PDB entry 7QIK | X-ray diffraction, 2.01 A resolution | chains B and E of the 4 polymer chains in the assembly

[Chain B]
Protein: 14-3-3 protein sigma
From: Homo sapiens
UniProt: P31947 (1433S_HUMAN); residue numbers follow UniProt; this construct covers 1-231
Chain sequence (234 residues; row label = number of the first residue in the row; numbers below 1 keep their minus sign (Gly-2 is residue -2)):
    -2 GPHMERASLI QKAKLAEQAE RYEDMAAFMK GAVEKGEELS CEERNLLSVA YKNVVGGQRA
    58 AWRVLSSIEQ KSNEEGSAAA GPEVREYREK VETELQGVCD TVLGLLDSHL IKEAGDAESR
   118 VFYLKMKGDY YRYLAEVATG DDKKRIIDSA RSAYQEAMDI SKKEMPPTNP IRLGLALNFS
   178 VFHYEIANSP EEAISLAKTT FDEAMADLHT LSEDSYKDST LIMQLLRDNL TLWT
Unresolved in the structure: -2 to -1, 71-77
Differences from the reference sequence: expression tag (-2 to 0); engineered mutation Ala75 (Glu in P31947), Ala76 (Glu in P31947), Ala77 (Lys in P31947)
UniProt features mapped onto this chain:
  - site (Interaction with phosphoserine on interacting protein): Arg56, Arg129
  - modified residue (Phosphoserine): Ser5, Ser74

[Chain E]
Protein: Ser-ser-arg-asn-sep-thr-pro-gly
Chain sequence (8 residues; row label = number of the first residue in the row):
   193 SSRNSTPG
Modified residues: Ser197 (phosphoserine; SEP)
Reported in the primary citation:
  - post-translational modification sites: Ser197 (citing earlier work)

[Interface between chain B and chain E]
Residue-residue contacts (26):
  Ser45(B) with Gly200(E)
  Lys49(B) with Ser197(E); Thr198(E)
  Arg56(B) with Arg195(E); Ser197(E)
  Lys122(B) with Thr198(E), hydrogen bond; Gly200(E)
  Arg129(B) with Arg195(E); Ser197(E)
  Tyr130(B) with Ser197(E)
  Gly171(B) with Thr198(E)
  Leu174(B) with Asn196(E); Ser197(E); Thr198(E)
  Asn175(B) with Ser197(E); Thr198(E), hydrogen bond (side chain-backbone)
  Val178(B) with Arg195(E); Asn196(E)
  Glu182(B) with Arg195(E), salt bridge
  Leu222(B) with Asn196(E)
  Asp225(B) with Asn196(E)
  Asn226(B) with Arg195(E); Asn196(E), hydrogen bond (side chain-backbone)
  Leu229(B) with Ser193(E); Ser194(E); Arg195(E)
Interface residues without a listed pair, chain B (17 interface residues in all): Glu133, Trp230
Interface residues without a listed pair, chain E (8 interface residues in all): Pro199
The authors on this interface:
  - specific contacts: Lys122(B)-Thr198(E) (hydrogen bond), Asn196(E)-Asn226(B) (hydrogen bond)
  - interface residues, chain B: Asn226(B)

[Overview]
Chain B and chain E form an interface of 17 and 8 residues respectively; the contacts include 3 hydrogen bonds
and 1 salt bridge. Among the polar pairs are Glu182(B)-Arg195(E), Lys122(B)-Thr198(E) and Asn175(B)-Thr198(E).
The paper describes hydrogen bonds between Lys122(B) and Thr198(E) and Asn196(E) and Asn226(B). The paper
reports the interface residue Asn226(B); a modification site at Ser197(E).
Here chain B is 14-3-3 protein sigma (Homo sapiens) and chain E is Ser-ser-arg-asn-sep-thr-pro-gly. Entry 7QIK
(SARS-CoV-2 Nucleocapsid phosphopeptide 193-200 bound to human 14-3-3 sigma) was determined by X-ray
diffraction, deposited together with 7QIP.
